Entry 7R88 (electron microscopy, 3.50 A resolution); this record covers chains C and D of the 4 polymer chains in the assembly.

[Chain C]
Protein: 2C7 Fab heavy chain
From: Mus musculus
Notes: antibody fragment or engineered binder
Chain sequence (245 residues; each row starts with the number of its first residue):
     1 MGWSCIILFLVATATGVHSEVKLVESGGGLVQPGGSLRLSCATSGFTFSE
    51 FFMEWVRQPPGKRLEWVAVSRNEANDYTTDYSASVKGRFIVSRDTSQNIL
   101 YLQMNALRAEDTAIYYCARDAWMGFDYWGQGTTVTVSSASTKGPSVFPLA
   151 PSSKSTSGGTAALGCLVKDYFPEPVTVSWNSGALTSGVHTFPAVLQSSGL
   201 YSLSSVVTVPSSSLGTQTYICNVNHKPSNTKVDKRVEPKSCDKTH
Unresolved in the structure: 1-20, 135-245
Disulfides: Cys41-Cys117

[Chain D]
Protein: 2C7 Fab light chain
From: Mus musculus
Notes: antibody fragment or engineered binder
Chain sequence (234 residues; each row starts with the number of its first residue):
     1 MGWSCIILFLVATARTGVHSDIQMTQSPSSLSASLGERVSLTCRASQEIS
    51 GYLSWLQQKPDGTIQRLIYAAFSLDSGVPKRFSGSRSGSDYSLTISSLES
   101 EDLAHYYCLQYASYPCTFGGGTKLEIKRTVAAPSVFIFPPSDEQLKSGTA
   151 SVVCLLNNFYPREAKVQWKVDNALQSGNSQESVTEQDSKDSTYSLSSTLT
   201 LSKADYEKHKVYACEVTHQGLSSPVTKSFNRGEC
Unresolved in the structure: 1-21, 127-234
Disulfides: Cys43-Cys108

[Interface between chain C and chain D]
Pairs across the interface (31; chain C residue first):
  Val56(C) - Phe118(D)  hydrophobic
  Gln58(C) - Gln58(D)  hydrogen bond
  Gln58(C) - Tyr107(D)  hydrogen bond
  Arg63(C) - Met24(D)
  Arg63(C) - Phe118(D)  hydrogen bond (side chain-backbone)
  Arg63(C) - Gly119(D)
  Arg63(C) - Gly120(D)
  Leu64(C) - Leu56(D)  hydrophobic
  Leu64(C) - Phe118(D)
  Trp66(C) - Tyr114(D)
  Trp66(C) - Phe118(D)
  Asp80(C) - Tyr114(D)  hydrogen bond
  Tyr116(C) - Gln58(D)  hydrogen bond
  Tyr116(C) - Gly62(D)  hydrogen bond (side chain-backbone)
  Tyr116(C) - Ile64(D)  hydrophobic
  Ala121(C) - Tyr111(D)
  Trp122(C) - Tyr111(D)
  Met123(C) - Arg66(D)  hydrogen bond (backbone-side chain)
  Gly124(C) - Arg66(D)
  Gly124(C) - Tyr111(D)
  Phe125(C) - Leu56(D)
  Phe125(C) - Arg66(D)
  Phe125(C) - Leu109(D)  hydrophobic
  Phe125(C) - Phe118(D)  hydrophobic
  Asp126(C) - Arg66(D)
  Trp128(C) - Leu56(D)
  Trp128(C) - Ile64(D)
  Gly129(C) - Thr63(D)
  Gly129(C) - Ile64(D)
  Gln130(C) - Gly62(D)
  Gln130(C) - Thr63(D)
Interface residues without a listed pair, chain C (18 interface residues in all): Glu65, Tyr81
Interface residues without a listed pair, chain D (16 interface residues in all): Pro115, Cys116

[Summary]
Chain C and chain D form an interface of 18 and 16 residues respectively, with 7 hydrogen bonds. Polar pairs
include Gln58(C)-Gln58(D), Gln58(C)-Tyr107(D) and Arg63(C)-Phe118(D).
Chain C is 2C7 Fab heavy chain and chain D is 2C7 Fab light chain, both from Mus musculus; the structure, The
structure of human ABCG5-I529W/ABCG8-WT, was determined by electron microscopy (same publication as 7R87,
7R89, 7R8A and 7R8B).
